8XVH - chains A and B of the 6 polymer chains in the assembly; structure by electron microscopy, 3.26 A resolution.

== Chain A ==
Protein: Isoform Gnas-2 of Guanine nucleotide-binding protein G(s) subunit alpha isoforms short
Source organism: Homo sapiens
Sequence (261 residues; each row starts with the number of its first residue; note: 131 numbers in that range are skipped by the numbering (no residue carries them; nothing is unmodelled there); numbers below 1 keep their minus sign (His-7 is residue -7)):
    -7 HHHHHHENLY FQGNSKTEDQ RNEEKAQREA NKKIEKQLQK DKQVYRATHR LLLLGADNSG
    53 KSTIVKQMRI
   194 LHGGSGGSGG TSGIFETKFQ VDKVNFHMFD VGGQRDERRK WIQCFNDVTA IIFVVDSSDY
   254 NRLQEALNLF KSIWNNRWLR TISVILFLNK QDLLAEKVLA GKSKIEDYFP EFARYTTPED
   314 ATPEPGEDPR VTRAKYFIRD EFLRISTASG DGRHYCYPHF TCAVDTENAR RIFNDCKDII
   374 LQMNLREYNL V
Unresolved in the structure: -7 to 8, 194-205

== Chain B ==
Protein: Guanine nucleotide-binding protein G(I)/G(S)/G(T) subunit beta-1
Source organism: Homo sapiens
UniProt: P62873 (GBB1_HUMAN); residue numbers follow UniProt; this construct covers 2-340
Sequence (346 residues; numbered -5 to 340; the number before each row is that of its first residue; numbers below 1 keep their minus sign (Ile-5 is residue -5)):
    -5 IGRARGFSEL DQLRQEAEQL KNQIRDARKA CADATLSQIT NNIDPVGRIQ MRTRRTLRGH
    55 LAKIYAMHWG TDSRLLVSAS QDGKLIIWDS YTTNKVHAIP LRSSWVMTCA YAPSGNYVAC
   115 GGLDNICSIY NLKTREGNVR VSRELAGHTG YLSCCRFLDD NQIVTSSGDT TCALWDIETG
   175 QQTTTFTGHT GDVMSLSLAP DTRLFVSGAC DASAKLWDVR EGMCRQTFTG HESDINAICF
   235 FPNGNAFATG SDDATCRLFD LRADQELMTY SHDNIICGIT SVSFSKSGRL LLAGYDDFNC
   295 NVWDALKADR AGVLAGHDNR VSCLGVTDDG MAVATGSWDS FLKIWN
Unresolved in the structure: -5 to 2
Construct notes: expression tag (-5 to 1)
UniProt features mapped onto this chain:
  - modified residue: Ser2 (N-acetylserine), His266 (Phosphohistidine)
  - natural variant: Leu30 (L30F: In MRD42; uncertain significance), Arg52 (R52G: In MRD42), Gly64 (G64V: In MRD42), Asp76 (D76E: In MRD42; D76G: In MRD42), Gly77 (G77S: In MRD42), Lys78 (K78R: In MRD42), Ile80 (I80N: In MRD42; I80T: In MRD42), His91 (H91R: In MRD42; uncertain significance), Ala92 (A92T: In MRD42), Pro94 (P94S: In MRD42), Leu95 (L95P: In MRD42), Arg96 (R96L: In MRD42), 5 further natural variant entries in UniProt

== Chain A / chain B interface ==
Contacting residue pairs (35; chain A residue first):
  Gln19(A) with Asp83(B), hydrogen bond; Asn88(B)
  Asn23(A) with Asn88(B); Lys89(B)
  Ile26(A) with Lys89(B)
  Glu27(A) with Lys89(B), salt bridge
  Leu30(A) with Gly53(B)
  Asp33(A) with Lys78(B), salt bridge
  Lys34(A) with Leu55(B)
  Tyr37(A) with Ala56(B)
  Ile207(A) with Trp99(B); Leu117(B), hydrophobic
  Phe222(A) with Trp99(B), hydrophobic
  Gly226(A) with Thr143(B)
  Gln227(A) with Asn119(B); Tyr145(B)
  Arg228(A) with Gly162(B), hydrogen bond (side chain-backbone); Asp186(B), salt bridge
  Glu230(A) with Asp186(B)
  Arg232(A) with Asp228(B), salt bridge
  Lys233(A) with Tyr145(B); Met188(B); Cys204(B), hydrogen bond; Asp228(B), salt bridge
  Cys237(A) with Tyr59(B), hydrogen bond; Gln75(B); Trp99(B); Met101(B), hydrophobic
  Phe238(A) with Trp99(B), hydrophobic
  Asn239(A) with Trp332(B)
  Asp240(A) with Lys57(B), salt bridge
  Arg270(A) with Cys271(B), hydrogen bond; Asp290(B), salt bridge
  Trp271(A) with Asp290(B); Arg314(B)
Also at the interface, not in a pair above, chain A (24 interface residues in all): Val224, Gln236
Also at the interface, not in a pair above, chain B (34 interface residues in all): Asp76, Ile80, Thr87, Val90, Ala92, Gly144, Thr164, Gly185, Asn230

== Overview ==
The interface between chain A and chain B involves 24 residues on one side and 34 on the other, with 5
hydrogen bonds and 7 salt bridges. Polar contacts include Glu27(A)-Lys89(B), Asp33(A)-Lys78(B) and
Arg228(A)-Asp186(B).
Chain A is Isoform Gnas-2 of Guanine nucleotide-binding protein G(s) subunit alpha isoforms short and chain B
is Guanine nucleotide-binding protein G(I)/G(S)/G(T) subunit beta-1, both from Homo sapiens; the structure,
Cryo-EM structure of ETBR bound with Endothelin1, was determined by electron microscopy, deposited together
with 8XVE and 8XVI.
